PDB entry 9R35 | X-ray diffraction, 2.70 A resolution | chains B and C of the 8 polymer chains in the assembly

Chain B (and C):
Molecule: XRE anti-toxin
Source organism: Pseudomonas putida KT2440
Notes: chain C of this document is another copy of the same molecule, construct and numbering; everything in this record applies to it too
UniProt: A0A179RFM7 (A0A179RFM7_PSEPU); residue numbers follow UniProt; this construct covers 1-149
Chain sequence (149 residues; each row starts with the number of its first residue):
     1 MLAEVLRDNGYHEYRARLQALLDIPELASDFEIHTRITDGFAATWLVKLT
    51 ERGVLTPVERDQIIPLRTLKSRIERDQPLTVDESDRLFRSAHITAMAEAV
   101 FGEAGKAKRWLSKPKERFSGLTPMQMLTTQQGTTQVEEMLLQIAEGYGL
Reported in the primary citation:
  - binding site for DNA reverse: R60, R75
  - binding site for DNA reverse: R67, T68, R72, Q77
  - binding site for DNA reverse: K70
  - binding site for DNA forward: R67, T68, S71
  - binding site for DNA forward: R60, K70
  - binding site for DNA forward: R72

How chain B and chain C interact:
Contacting residue pairs - 54 pairs, chain B then chain C:
  M1(B) - E138(C)
  L2(B) - E138(C)
  D30(B) - Q131(C)
  D30(B) - Q135(C)
  F31(B) - R117(C)
  F31(B) - F118(C)
  F31(B) - S119(C)
  F31(B) - M126(C)  hydrophobic
  F31(B) - Q135(C)  hydrogen bond (backbone-side chain)
  H34(B) - M126(C)
  H34(B) - T128(C)  hydrogen bond
  H34(B) - T129(C)  hydrogen bond
  H34(B) - G132(C)  hydrogen bond (side chain-backbone)
  I37(B) - T129(C)
  T38(B) - T128(C)
  T38(B) - T129(C)
  D82(B) - D82(C)
  D82(B) - R86(C)
  D85(B) - R89(C)  salt bridge
  D85(B) - T128(C)
  D85(B) - T129(C)
  D85(B) - Q130(C)  hydrogen bond (side chain-backbone)
  R86(B) - D82(C)  salt bridge
  F88(B) - Q130(C)
  F88(B) - Q131(C)
  R89(B) - D85(C)  salt bridge
  R89(B) - R89(C)
  R89(B) - Q130(C)  hydrogen bond
  F118(B) - F31(C)
  S119(B) - F31(C)
  M126(B) - F31(C)  hydrophobic
  M126(B) - H34(C)
  T128(B) - H34(C)
  T128(B) - T38(C)
  T128(B) - D85(C)
  T129(B) - H34(C)  hydrogen bond
  T129(B) - I37(C)
  T129(B) - T38(C)
  T129(B) - D85(C)
  Q130(B) - D85(C)  hydrogen bond (backbone-side chain)
  Q130(B) - R89(C)  hydrogen bond
  Q130(B) - Q130(C)  hydrogen bond
  Q130(B) - T133(C)
  Q131(B) - M1(C)
  Q131(B) - D30(C)  hydrogen bond
  Q131(B) - I33(C)
  Q131(B) - F88(C)
  G132(B) - H34(C)
  T133(B) - Q130(C)
  T134(B) - M1(C)
  T134(B) - Q130(C)
  Q135(B) - D30(C)
  Q135(B) - F31(C)
  E138(B) - M1(C)
Interface residues without a listed pair, chain B (28 interface residues in all): I33, R117, Q125, E137
Interface residues without a listed pair, chain C (26 interface residues in all): E4, L121

In short:
28 residues of chain B face 26 of chain C across their interface; the contacts include 11 hydrogen bonds and 3
salt bridges. Among the polar pairs are D85(B)-R89(C), R86(B)-D82(C) and F31(B)-Q135(C). From the paper: a
binding site for DNA reverse at R60(B), R75(B) and R67(B) among others; a binding site for DNA forward at
R67(B), T68(B) and S71(B) among others.
Both chains are XRE anti-toxin (Pseudomonas putida KT2440). Entry 9R35 (Crystal structure of the Pseudomonas
putida Xre-RES toxin-antitoxin complex bound to promoter DNA) was determined by X-ray diffraction.
